PDB entry 8VUR | electron microscopy, 3.84 A resolution | chains C and L of the 6 polymer chains in the assembly

[Chain C]
Name: Glutamate receptor ionotropic, NMDA 1
Source organism: Homo sapiens
Reference sequence: Q05586 (NMDZ1_HUMAN); the construct lacks a stretch of the UniProt sequence, so the offset changes along the chain: 27-582 = UniProt 27-582; 583-779 = UniProt 602-798; 780-813 = UniProt 808-841
Amino-acid sequence (815 residues; row label = number of the first residue in the row; a row labelled like 582A-582S holds insertion residues (582A, then the next letters in order)):
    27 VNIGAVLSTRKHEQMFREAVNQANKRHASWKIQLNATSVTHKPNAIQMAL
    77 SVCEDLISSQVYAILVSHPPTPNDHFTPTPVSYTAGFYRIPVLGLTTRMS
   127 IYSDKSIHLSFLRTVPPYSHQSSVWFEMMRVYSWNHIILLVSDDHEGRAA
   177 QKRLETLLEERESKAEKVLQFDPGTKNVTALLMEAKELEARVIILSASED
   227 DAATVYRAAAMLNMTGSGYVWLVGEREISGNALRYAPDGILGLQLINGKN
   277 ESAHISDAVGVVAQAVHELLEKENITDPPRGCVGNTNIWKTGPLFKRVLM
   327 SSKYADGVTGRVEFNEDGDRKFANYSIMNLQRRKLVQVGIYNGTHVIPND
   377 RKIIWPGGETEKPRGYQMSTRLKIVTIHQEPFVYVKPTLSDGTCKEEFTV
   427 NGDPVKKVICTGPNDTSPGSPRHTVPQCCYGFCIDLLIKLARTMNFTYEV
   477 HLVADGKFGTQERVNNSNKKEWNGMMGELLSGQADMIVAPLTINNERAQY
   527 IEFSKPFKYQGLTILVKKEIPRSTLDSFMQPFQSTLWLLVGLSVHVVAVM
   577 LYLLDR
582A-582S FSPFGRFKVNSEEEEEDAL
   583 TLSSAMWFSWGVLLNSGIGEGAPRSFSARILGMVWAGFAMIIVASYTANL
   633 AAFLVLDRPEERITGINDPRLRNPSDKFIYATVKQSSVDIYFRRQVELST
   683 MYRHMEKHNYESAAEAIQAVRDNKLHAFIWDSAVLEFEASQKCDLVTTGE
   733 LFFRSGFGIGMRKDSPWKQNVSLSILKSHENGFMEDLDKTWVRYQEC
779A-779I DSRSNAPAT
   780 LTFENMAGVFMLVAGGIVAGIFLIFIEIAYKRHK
Disordered / not traced: 582A-582S, 779A-779I
Disulfide bonds: Cys79-Cys308, Cys420-Cys454, Cys436-Cys455, Cys725-Cys779
Sequence notes: conflict Ala54 (Gly in Q05586), Arg358 (Asn in Q05586)
UniProt features mapped onto this chain:
  - region: Leu584 to Pro605 (Pore-forming)
  - binding site (glycine): Pro516, Thr518, Arg523, Ser669, Asp713
  - glycosylation (N-linked (GlcNAc...) asparagine): Asn61, Asn203, Asn239, Asn276, Asn300, Asn350, Asn368, Asn440, Asn471, Asn491, Asn655, Asn752

[Chain L]
Name: 003-102 Light
Source organism: Homo sapiens
Amino-acid sequence (218 residues; row label = number of the first residue in the row; note: 120 numbers in that range are skipped by the numbering (no residue carries them; nothing is unmodelled there)):
     1 NFMLTQPHSVSESPGKTVTISCTRSSGSIASNYVQWYQQRPGSAPTTVIY
    51 EDNQRPSGVPDRFSGSIDSSSNSASLTISGLKTEDEADYYCQSYDSSTVV
   101 FGGGTKLTV
   230 NFMLTQPHSVSESPGKTVTISCTRSSGSIASNYVQWYQQRPGSAPTTVIY
   280 EDNQRPSGVPDRFSGSIDSSSNSASLTISGLKTEDEADYYCQSYDSSTVV
   330 FGGGTKLTV
Disulfide bonds: Cys22-Cys91, Cys251-Cys320

[Chain C / chain L interface]
Residue-residue contacts (5; chain C residue first):
  Leu259(C) - Ser325(L)
  Arg260(C) - Ser260(L)
  Arg359(C) - Tyr323(L)  hydrogen bond
  Lys360(C) - Ser325(L)
  Leu361(C) - Ser325(L)
Also at the interface, not in a pair above, chain L (5 interface residues in all): Asp324, Ser326

[Overview]
Chain C and chain L each contribute 5 residues to their interface; the contacts include 1 hydrogen bond. Its
one hydrogen-bonded contact is Arg359(C)-Tyr323(L). UniProt lists 5 glycine-binding residues on chain C.
Here chain C is Glutamate receptor ionotropic, NMDA 1 and chain L is 003-102 Light, both from Homo sapiens.
Entry 8VUR (Human GluN1-2A with IgG 003-102 WT conformation) was determined by electron microscopy, deposited
together with 8VUH, 8VUJ, 8VUL, 8VUN, 8VUQ, 8VUT, 8VUY and 8VVH.
